PDB entry 7Z3E | X-ray diffraction, 2.00 A resolution | chains A and B

Chain A:
Molecule: Ribonucleoside-diphosphate reductase subunit beta
Source organism: Bacillus cereus ATCC 14579
Notes: EC 1.17.4.1
UniProt: Q81G55 (Q81G55_BACCR); residue numbers follow UniProt; this construct covers 1-322
Sequence (322 residues; numbered 1 to 322; the number before each row is that of its first residue):
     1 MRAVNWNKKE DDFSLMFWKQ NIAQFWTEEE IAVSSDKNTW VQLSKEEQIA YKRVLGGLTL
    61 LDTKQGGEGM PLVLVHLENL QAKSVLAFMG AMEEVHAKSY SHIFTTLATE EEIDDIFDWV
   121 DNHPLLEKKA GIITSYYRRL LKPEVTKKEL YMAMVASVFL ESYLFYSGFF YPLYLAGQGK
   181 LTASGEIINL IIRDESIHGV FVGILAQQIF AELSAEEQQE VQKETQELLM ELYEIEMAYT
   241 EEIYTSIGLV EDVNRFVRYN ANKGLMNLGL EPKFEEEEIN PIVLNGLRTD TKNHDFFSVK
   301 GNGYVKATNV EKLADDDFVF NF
Disordered / not traced: 299-322
Ion coordination: Mn2+ site 1: D62, E93, H96, E195; Mn2+ site 2: E93, E161, E195, H198
Ligand contacts: FNR (1-deoxy-1-(7,8-dimethyl-2,4-dioxo-3,4-dihydro-2H-benzo[g]pteridin-1-id-10(5h)-yl)-5-O-phosphonato-D-ribitol): F17, Q20, I197, V200
Reported in the primary citation:
  - binding site for FNR: F17, Q20, I197, V200
  - conformationally variable residues (side-chain flip): E161, S196
  - Mn2+ coordination: D62, E93, H96, E161, E195, H198

Chain B:
Molecule: Protein NrdI
Source organism: Bacillus cereus ATCC 14579
UniProt: B0YPL1 (B0YPL1_BACCE); residue numbers follow UniProt; this construct covers 1-119
Sequence (119 residues; numbered 1 to 119; the number before each row is that of its first residue):
     1 MLVAYDSMTG NVKRFIHKLN MPAVQIDEDL VIDEDFILIT YTTGFGNVPE RVLDFLERNN
    61 EKLKGVSASG NRNWGDMFGA SADKISTKYE VPIVSKFELS GTNNDVEYFK ERVREIATH
Disordered / not traced: 119
Ligand contacts: FNR (1-deoxy-1-(7,8-dimethyl-2,4-dioxo-3,4-dihydro-2H-benzo[g]pteridin-1-id-10(5h)-yl)-5-O-phosphonato-D-ribitol): D6, S7, M8, T9, G10, N11, V12, Y41, T42, T43, G44, F45, G46, S69, G70, N71, W74, M77, F78, G79, L99
Reported in the primary citation:
  - conformationally variable residues (loop rearrangement, side-chain flip): T43 to F45, N71, W74, M77, E98
  - binding site for FNR: G44, G46
  - binding site for unknown atom or ion: N71

Interface between chain A and chain B:
Residue-residue contacts - 32 pairs, chain A then chain B:
  F13(A) with M8(B), hydrophobic
  M16(A) with M8(B), hydrophobic
  Q20(A) with G44(B); F45(B)
  A23(A) with F45(B), hydrophobic
  Q24(A) with F45(B); W74(B)
  Y166(A) with N73(B), hydrogen bond
  I192(A) with N73(B)
  R193(A) with F45(B); W74(B)
  S196(A) with N73(B), hydrogen bond
  I197(A) with W74(B), hydrophobic
  I204(A) with T9(B)
  Y259(A) with R72(B); E98(B), hydrogen bond
  K263(A) with N71(B), hydrogen bond; E98(B), salt bridge
  M266(A) with L99(B), hydrophobic
  E276(A) with T102(B); N103(B), hydrogen bond
  I279(A) with R72(B)
  L284(A) with R72(B)
  L287(A) with R72(B); G75(B)
  R288(A) with D76(B)
  K292(A) with N73(B), hydrogen bond (side chain-backbone); W74(B); G75(B); M77(B)
  H294(A) with F45(B)
  D295(A) with F45(B)
Interface residues without a listed pair, chain A (28 interface residues in all): F17, N267, G269, E271, T289, N293
Interface residues without a listed pair, chain B (20 interface residues in all): N11, R14, T43, S100, G101

Summary:
The interface between chain A and chain B involves 28 residues on one side and 20 on the other; the contacts
include 6 hydrogen bonds and 1 salt bridge. Polar pairs include K263(A)-E98(B), Y166(A)-N73(B) and
S196(A)-N73(B). The paper reports a binding site for FNR at F17(A), Q20(A) and G44(B) among others; a binding
site for unknown atom or ion at N71(B).
Here chain A is Ribonucleoside-diphosphate reductase subunit beta and chain B is Protein NrdI, both from
Bacillus cereus ATCC 14579. Entry 7Z3E (XFEL structure of Class Ib ribonucleotide reductase dimanganese(II)
NrdF in complex with hydroquinone NrdI from Bacillus ...) was determined by X-ray diffraction (same
publication as 7Z3D).
